8YWU - chains A and B; structure by X-ray diffraction, 1.77 A resolution.

Chain A:
Protein: Peroxisome proliferator-activated receptor alpha
Source organism: Homo sapiens
Reference sequence: Q07869 (PPARA_HUMAN); residue numbers follow UniProt; this construct covers 200-468
Sequence (272 residues; each row starts with the number of its first residue):
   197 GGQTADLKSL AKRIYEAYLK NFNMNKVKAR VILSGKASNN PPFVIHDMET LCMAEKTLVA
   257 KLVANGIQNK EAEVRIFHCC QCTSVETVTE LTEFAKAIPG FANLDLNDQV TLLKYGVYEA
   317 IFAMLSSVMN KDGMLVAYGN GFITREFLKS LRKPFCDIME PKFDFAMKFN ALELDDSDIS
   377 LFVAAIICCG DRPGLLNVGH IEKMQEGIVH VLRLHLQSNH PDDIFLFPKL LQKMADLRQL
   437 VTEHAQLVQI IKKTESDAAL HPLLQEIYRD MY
Not modelled in the structure: 197-204, 231-236, 259-264
Construct notes: expression tag (197-199)
Residues lining bound ligands: A1LZ9 (1-(4-fluorophenyl)-6-[2-[(5-methyl-2-phenyl-1,3-oxazol-4-yl)methoxy]ethyl]-3-pentan-3-yl-pyrazolo[3,4-b]pyridine-4-carboxylic acid): Glu269, Ile272, Phe273, Cys275, Cys276, Gln277, Thr279, Ser280, Tyr314, Leu321, Met330, Val332, Ala333, Ile339, Leu344, Leu347, Phe351, Ile354, Met355, His440, Leu443, Val444, Ile447, Leu456, Leu460, Tyr464
Swiss-Prot annotation at these positions:
  - binding site (indeglitazar): Ser280, Tyr314, Tyr464
  - site: Leu433 (Essential for heterodimerization with RXRA)
  - mutagenesis: Asp304 (D304A: Reduced heterodimerization with RXRA. Reduced DNA binding), Leu370 (L370R: Abolishes heterodimerization with RXRA. No DNA binding), Leu391 (L391R: Abolishes heterodimerization with RXRA. No DNA binding), Leu422 (L422R: No effect on heterodimerization with RXRA nor on DNA binding and transactivation activity), Ala431 (A431T: No effect on heterodimerization with RXRA nor on DNA binding), Leu433 (L433R: Abolishes heterodimerization with RXRA, DNA binding and transactivation activity)

Chain B:
Protein: Peroxisome proliferator-activated receptor gamma coactivator 1-alpha
Reference sequence: Q9UBK2 (PRGC1_HUMAN); residues 135-156 here = UniProt positions 135-156
Sequence (22 residues; row label = number of the first residue in the row):
   135 PQEAEEPSLL KKLLLAPANT QL
Not modelled in the structure: 135-140, 151-156
Swiss-Prot annotation at these positions:
  - motif: Leu144 to Leu148 (LXXLL motif)
  - modified residue: Lys146 (N6-acetyllysine)

Interface between chain A and chain B:
Contacting residue pairs (22; chain A residue first):
  Thr285(A) with Leu147(B)
  Thr288(A) with Leu147(B); Leu148(B)
  Glu289(A) with Leu147(B)
  Lys292(A) with Leu147(B); Leu148(B), hydrogen bond (side chain-backbone); Ala150(B)
  Phe297(A) with Leu148(B), hydrophobic
  Leu302(A) with Lys145(B)
  Asn303(A) with Lys145(B), hydrogen bond
  Gln305(A) with Leu148(B)
  Val306(A) with Lys145(B); Leu148(B)
  Leu309(A) with Leu148(B), hydrophobic
  Lys310(A) with Leu144(B)
  Pro458(A) with Leu143(B)
  Leu459(A) with Leu143(B); Leu147(B), hydrophobic
  Glu462(A) with Ser142(B), hydrogen bond; Leu143(B), hydrogen bond (side chain-backbone); Leu144(B), hydrogen bond (side chain-backbone)
  Ile463(A) with Leu144(B), hydrophobic
Interface residues without a listed pair, chain A (16 interface residues in all): Val284
Interface residues without a listed pair, chain B (8 interface residues in all): Leu149

Overview:
16 residues of chain A and 8 residues of chain B are in contact; the contacts include 5 hydrogen bonds. Polar
pairs include Lys292(A)-Leu148(B), Asn303(A)-Lys145(B) and Glu462(A)-Ser142(B). Chain A binds compound A1LZ9.
From UniProt: 3 indeglitazar-binding residues and 6 mutagenesis sites on chain A.
Here chain A is Peroxisome proliferator-activated receptor alpha (Homo sapiens) and chain B is Peroxisome
proliferator-activated receptor gamma coactivator 1-alpha. Entry 8YWU (Human PPAR alpha ligand binding domain
in complex with a 1H-pyrazolo[3,4-b]pyridine-derived compound) was determined by X-ray diffraction.
